PDB entry 7QRF | X-ray diffraction, 2.28 A resolution | chains C and D of the 3 polymer chains in the assembly

[Chain C]
Name: Unknown peptide
From: Tick-borne encephalitis virus (WESTERN SUBTYPE)
Sequence (5 residues; row label = number of the first residue in the row; X marks 5 residues of unknown identity (built as UNK)):
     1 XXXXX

[Chain D]
Name: Genome polyprotein
From: Tick-borne encephalitis virus (WESTERN SUBTYPE)
UniProtKB: P14336 (POLG_TBEVW); aligned to UniProt positions 117-244 over residues 1-128 (the alignment contains insertions or deletions, so no single offset holds)
Sequence (138 residues; row label = number of the first residue in the row):
     1 ATVRKERDGSTVIRAEGKDAATQVRVENGTCVILATDMGSWCDDSLSYEC
    51 VTIDQGEEPVDVDCFCRNVDGVYLEYGRCGKQEGSRTRSVLIPSHAQGEL
   101 TGRGHKWLEGDSLRTHLTRVEGWVWKNKGGGGENLYFQ
Disordered / not traced: 81-138
Differences from the reference sequence: expression tag (129-138)
Disulfide bonds: Cys31-Cys66, Cys42-Cys79, Cys50-Cys64
Swiss-Prot annotation at these positions:
  - site: Ala1, Thr2 (Cleavage)
  - glycosylation: Asn28 (N-linked (GlcNAc...) asparagine)

[Interface between chain C and chain D]
Interface residues of chain D (facing chain C), 7 residues: Ala1, Thr2, Val3, Arg4, Gln23, Val24, Arg25

[Summary]
Chain C and chain D make no direct contact in this assembly.
Chain C is Unknown peptide and chain D is Genome polyprotein, both from Tick-borne encephalitis virus (WESTERN
SUBTYPE); the structure, Structure of the dimeric complex between precursor membrane ectodomain (prM) and
envelope protein ectodomain (E) from ..., was determined by X-ray diffraction (same publication as 7QRE and
7QRG).
